Entry 4NQT (X-ray diffraction, 2.10 A resolution); this record covers chain A.

== Chain A ==
Protein: Ig gamma-1 chain C region
From: Homo sapiens
Reference sequence: P01857 (IGHG1_HUMAN); residues 235-447 here correspond to UniProt positions 118-330 (UniProt number = residue number - 117)
Chain sequence (213 residues; numbered 235 to 447; the number before each row is that of its first residue):
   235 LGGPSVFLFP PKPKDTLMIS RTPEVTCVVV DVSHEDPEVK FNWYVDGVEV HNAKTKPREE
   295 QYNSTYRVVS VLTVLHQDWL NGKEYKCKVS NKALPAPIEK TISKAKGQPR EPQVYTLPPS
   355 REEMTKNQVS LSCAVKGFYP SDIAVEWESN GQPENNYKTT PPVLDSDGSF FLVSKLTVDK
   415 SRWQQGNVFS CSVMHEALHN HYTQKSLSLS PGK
Disordered / not traced: 235-236, 445-447
Sequence notes: engineered mutation Ser-366 (Thr249 in P01857), Ala-368 (Leu251 in P01857), Val-407 (Tyr290 in P01857)
Cystine bridges: Cys-261/Cys-321, Cys-367/Cys-425
Swiss-Prot annotation at these positions:
  - glycosylation: Asn-297 (N-linked (GlcNAc...) (complex) asparagine)

== In short ==
Chain A is Ig gamma-1 chain C region (Homo sapiens); the structure, anti-parallel Fc-hole(T366S/L368A/Y407V)
homodimer, was determined by X-ray diffraction together with 4NQS and 4NQU from the same study.
